PDB entry 9I62 | electron microscopy, 2.64 A resolution | chains G and L of the 12 polymer chains in the assembly

[Chain G]
Molecule: DNA repair protein RAD51 homolog 1
Source organism: Homo sapiens
Reference sequence: Q06609 (RAD51_HUMAN); numbering as in UniProt (aligned over 1-339)
Amino-acid sequence (339 residues; each row starts with the number of its first residue):
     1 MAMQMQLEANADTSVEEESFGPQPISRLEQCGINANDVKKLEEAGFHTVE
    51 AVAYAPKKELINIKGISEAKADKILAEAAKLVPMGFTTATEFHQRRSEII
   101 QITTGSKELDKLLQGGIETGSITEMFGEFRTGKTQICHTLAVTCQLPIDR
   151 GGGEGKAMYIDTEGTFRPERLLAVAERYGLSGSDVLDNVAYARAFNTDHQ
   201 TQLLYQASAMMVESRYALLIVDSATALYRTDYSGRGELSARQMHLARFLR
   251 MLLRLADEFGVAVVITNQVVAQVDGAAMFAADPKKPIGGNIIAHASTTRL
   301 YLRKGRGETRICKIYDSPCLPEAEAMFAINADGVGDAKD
Disordered / not traced: 1-20
Ion coordination: Ca2+ site 1: Thr134, Glu163 (together with ATP); Ca2+ site 2: Ala293, Ser296, Asp316 (together with ATP)
Residues lining bound ligands:
  - ATP (adenosine-5'-triphosphate), molecule 1: Glu128, Phe129, Arg130, Thr131, Gly132, Lys133, Thr134, Gln135, Glu163, Arg170, Arg310, Ile329, Asn330, Ala331
  - ATP, molecule 2: Ala293, His294, Ser296, Tyr315, Asp316, Ser317, Pro318, Cys319, Leu320, Pro321, Glu322
Reported in the primary citation:
  - binding site for the 50-nt DNA strand: Phe279
  - binding site for the 50-nt DNA strand (chain L): Gly65, Lys70, Phe279, Lys284, Arg303 to Lys313
  - mutagenesis - K39A/K40A, K70A/K73A, F279A, R303A, K304A, R306A, K313A: decreased catalytic activity
  - mutagenesis - R303A, K304A, R306A, K313A: decreased binding to ssDNA
  - mutagenesis - F279A: unchanged binding to ssDNA
  - mutagenesis - K304A: unchanged binding to dsDNA
  - conformationally variable residues (order/disorder transition): Gln272 to Pro283

[Chain L]
Molecule: 50-nt DNA strand
Sequence (50 nucleotides; numbered -4 to 45; the number before each row is that of its first residue; numbers below 1 keep their minus sign (DT-4 is residue -4)):
    -4 TGGAGGTGCATCGAGCTCGCGACAAACCTTCTATGTTGAGCGTCAGTCGG
Disordered / not traced: -4 to 0, 42-45

[Interface between chain G and chain L]
Residue-residue contacts (19; chain G residue first):
  Ala276(G) - DA17(L)  base contact
  Phe279(G) - DA17(L)  sugar contact
  Phe279(G) - DC18(L)  phosphate contact
  Phe279(G) - DA19(L)  base contact
  Phe279(G) - DA20(L)  base contact
  Ala281(G) - DA21(L)  sugar contact
  Asp282(G) - DA21(L)  phosphate contact
  Asp282(G) - DC22(L)  phosphate contact
  Lys284(G) - DC22(L)  salt bridge to the phosphate
  Arg303(G) - DC22(L)  salt bridge to the phosphate
  Lys304(G) - DC23(L)  phosphate contact
  Lys304(G) - DT24(L)  salt bridge to the phosphate
  Gly305(G) - DT24(L)  phosphate contact
  Arg306(G) - DC23(L)  sugar contact
  Arg306(G) - DT24(L)  phosphate contact
  Arg306(G) - DT25(L)  hydrogen bond to the base
  Gly307(G) - DT24(L)  phosphate contact
  Ile311(G) - DC23(L)  base contact
  Lys313(G) - DA21(L)  salt bridge to the phosphate
Interface residues without a listed pair, chain G (15 interface residues in all): Asp274, Tyr301, Glu324

[Overview]
Chain G and chain L form an interface of 15 and 9 residues respectively, with 1 hydrogen bond and 4 salt
bridges. Among the polar pairs are Arg306(G)-DT25(L), Lys284(G)-DC22(L) and Arg303(G)-DC22(L). The paper
reports a binding site for the 50-nt DNA strand (chain L) at Gly65(G), Lys70(G) and Phe279(G) among others;
K39A/K40A, K70A/K73A and F279A of chain G, among others, reduce catalytic activity; 7 substitutions were
tested in all.
Here chain G is DNA repair protein RAD51 homolog 1 (Homo sapiens) and chain L is a 50-nt DNA strand. Entry
9I62 (CryoEM structure of a RAD51 D-loop) was determined by electron microscopy.
